8UBT - chains A and B of the 4 polymer chains in the assembly; structure by electron microscopy, 3.10 A resolution.

Chain A:
Molecule: Cullin-1
Source organism: Homo sapiens
Reference sequence: Q13616 (CUL1_HUMAN); residues 13-776 here = UniProt positions 13-776
Amino-acid sequence (764 residues; each row starts with the number of its first residue):
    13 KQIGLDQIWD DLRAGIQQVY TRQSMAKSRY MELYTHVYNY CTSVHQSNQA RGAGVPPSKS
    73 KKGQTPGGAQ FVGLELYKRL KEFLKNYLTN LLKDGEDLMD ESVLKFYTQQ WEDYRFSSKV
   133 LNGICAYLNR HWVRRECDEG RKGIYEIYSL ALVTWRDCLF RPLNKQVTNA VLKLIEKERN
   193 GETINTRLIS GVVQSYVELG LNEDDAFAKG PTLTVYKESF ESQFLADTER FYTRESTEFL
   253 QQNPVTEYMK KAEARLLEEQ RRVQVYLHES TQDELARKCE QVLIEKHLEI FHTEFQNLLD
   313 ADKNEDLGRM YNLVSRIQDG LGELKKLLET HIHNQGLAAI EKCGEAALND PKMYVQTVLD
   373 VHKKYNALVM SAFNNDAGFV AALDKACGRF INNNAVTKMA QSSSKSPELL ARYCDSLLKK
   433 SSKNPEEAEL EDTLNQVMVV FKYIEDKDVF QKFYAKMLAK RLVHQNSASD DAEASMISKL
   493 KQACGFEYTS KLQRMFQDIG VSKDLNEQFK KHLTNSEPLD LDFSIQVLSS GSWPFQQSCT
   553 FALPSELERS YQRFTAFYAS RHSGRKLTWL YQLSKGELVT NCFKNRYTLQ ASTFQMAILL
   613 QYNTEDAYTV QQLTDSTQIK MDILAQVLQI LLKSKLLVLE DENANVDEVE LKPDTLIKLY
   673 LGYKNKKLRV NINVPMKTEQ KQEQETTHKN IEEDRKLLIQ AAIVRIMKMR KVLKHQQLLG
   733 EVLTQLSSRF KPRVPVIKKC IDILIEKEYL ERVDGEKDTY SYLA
Unresolved in the structure: 13-14, 57-81, 219-222, 434-438, 497-776
UniProt features mapped onto this chain:
  - modified residue: R63 (Omega-N-methylarginine)
  - cross-link: K720 (Glycyl lysine isopeptide (Lys-Gly) (interchain with G-Cter in NEDD8))

Chain B:
Molecule: S-phase kinase-associated protein 1
Source organism: Homo sapiens
Notes: fragment: BTB domain
Reference sequence: P63208 (SKP1_HUMAN); numbering as in UniProt (aligned over 1-163)
Amino-acid sequence (163 residues; each row starts with the number of its first residue):
     1 MPSIKLQSSD GEIFEVDVEI AKQSVTIKTM LEDLGMDDEG DDDPVPLPNV NAAILKKVIQ
    61 WCTHHKDDPP PPEDDENKEK RTDDIPVWDQ EFLKVDQGTL FELILAANYL DIKGLLDVTC
   121 KTVANMIKGK TPEEIRKTFN IKNDFTEEEE AQVRKENQWC EEK
Unresolved in the structure: 1, 36-39, 72-80, 161-163
UniProt features mapped onto this chain:
  - modified residue: T131 (Phosphothreonine)
  - cross-link: K142 (Glycyl lysine isopeptide (Lys-Gly) (interchain with G-Cter in SUMO1))

Interface between chain A and chain B:
Pairs across the interface (24; chain A residue first):
  M37(A) - L34(B)  hydrophobic
  K39(A) - M30(B)
  K39(A) - L31(B)
  K39(A) - L34(B)
  K39(A) - G35(B)
  K39(A) - V45(B)
  S40(A) - P46(B)
  Y42(A) - M30(B)  hydrophobic
  M43(A) - T26(B)
  M43(A) - M30(B)  hydrophobic
  M43(A) - V45(B)  hydrophobic
  M43(A) - P46(B)
  Y46(A) - T26(B)  hydrogen bond
  Y46(A) - Y109(B)  hydrogen bond (side chain-backbone)
  T47(A) - P48(B)
  T47(A) - N49(B)
  T47(A) - Y109(B)  hydrogen bond
  Y50(A) - Y109(B)  hydrophobic
  N51(A) - N49(B)
  V132(A) - D33(B)
  Y139(A) - N108(B)  hydrogen bond
  R142(A) - N108(B)  hydrogen bond
  R142(A) - D111(B)  salt bridge
  H143(A) - N108(B)
Interface residues without a listed pair, chain A (18 interface residues in all): A38, F128, K131, N134, G135
Interface residues without a listed pair, chain B (16 interface residues in all): T29, L47, L105

Summary:
Chain A and chain B form an interface of 18 and 16 residues respectively; the contacts include 5 hydrogen
bonds and 1 salt bridge. Polar pairs include R142(A)-D111(B), Y46(A)-T26(B) and Y46(A)-Y109(B).
Chain A is Cullin-1 and chain B is S-phase kinase-associated protein 1, both from Homo sapiens; the structure,
Structure of SCF-FBXL17-BACH1BTB E3 ligase complex, was determined by electron microscopy, deposited together
with 8UA3, 8UA6, 8UAH and 8UBV.
